Entry 8VYM (electron microscopy, 3.40 A resolution); this record covers chains D and E of the 11 polymer chains in the assembly.

Chain D:
Name: 1G2 Fab Heavy Chain
From: Homo sapiens
Notes: antibody fragment or engineered binder
Chain sequence (224 residues; row label = number of the first residue in the row; a row labelled like 35A-35B holds insertion residues (35A, then the next letters in order)):
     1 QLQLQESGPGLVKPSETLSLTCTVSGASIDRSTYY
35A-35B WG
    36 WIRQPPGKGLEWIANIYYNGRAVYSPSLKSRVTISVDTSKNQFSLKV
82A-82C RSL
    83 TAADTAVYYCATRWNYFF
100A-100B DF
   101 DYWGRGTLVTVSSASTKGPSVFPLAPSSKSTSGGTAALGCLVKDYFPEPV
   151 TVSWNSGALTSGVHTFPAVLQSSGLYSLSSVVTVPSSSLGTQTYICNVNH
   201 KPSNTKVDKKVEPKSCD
Unresolved in the structure: 112-217
Cystine bridges: Cys22-Cys92

Chain E:
Name: 1G2 Fab Light Chain
From: Homo sapiens
Notes: antibody fragment or engineered binder
Chain sequence (214 residues; numbered 1 to 213 plus 2 insertion-coded residues; 1 number in that range is skipped by the numbering (no residue carries it; nothing is unmodelled there); the number before each row is that of its first residue; a row labelled like 27A-27B holds insertion residues (27A, then the next letters in order)):
     1 QSVLTQPPS
    11 ASGTPGQRVTISCSGSS
27A-27B SN
    28 IETNYVSWYQQFPGTAPKLLIYRNNQRPSGVPDRFSGSKSGTSASLAISG
    78 LRSEDEAEYYCGTWDDNSWVFGGGTKLTVLGQPKAAPSVTLFPPSSEELQ
   128 ANKATLVCLISDFYPGAVTVAWKADSSPVKAGVETTTPSKQSNNKYAASS
   178 YLSLTPEQWKSHRSYSCQVTHEGSTVEKTVAPTECS
Unresolved in the structure: 1, 107-213
Cystine bridges: Cys23-Cys88

How chain D and chain E interact:
Contacting residue pairs - 31 pairs, chain D then chain E:
  Tyr35(D) with Trp91(E)
  Ile37(D) with Phe98(E), hydrophobic
  Gln39(D) with Gln38(E), hydrogen bond; Tyr87(E), hydrogen bond
  Gly42(D) with Lys103(E)
  Lys43(D) with Tyr87(E), hydrogen bond (backbone-side chain)
  Gly44(D) with Tyr87(E); Gly100(E)
  Leu45(D) with Pro44(E), hydrophobic; Tyr87(E); Phe98(E), hydrophobic
  Trp47(D) with Asn94(E); Ser95(E); Trp96(E)
  Asn50(D) with Trp91(E)
  Val58(D) with Asn94(E)
  Tyr91(D) with Gln38(E); Thr42(E); Ala43(E), hydrophobic
  Phe99(D) with Tyr49(E), hydrophobic; Arg50(E)
  Phe100(D) with Leu46(E), hydrophobic; Tyr49(E), hydrophobic; Pro55(E), hydrophobic
  Asp100A(D) with Trp91(E), hydrogen bond; Trp96(E)
  Phe100B(D) with Tyr36(E); Leu46(E); Trp96(E), hydrophobic
  Trp103(D) with Pro44(E); Phe98(E), hydrophobic
Other interface residues (no listed pair), chain D (18 interface residues in all): Pro61, Gly104
Other interface residues (no listed pair), chain E (18 interface residues in all): Glu85

Overview:
Chain D and chain E each contribute 18 residues to their interface, with 4 hydrogen bonds. Polar contacts
include Gln39(D)-Gln38(E), Gln39(D)-Tyr87(E) and Lys43(D)-Tyr87(E).
Here chain D is 1G2 Fab Heavy Chain and chain E is 1G2 Fab Light Chain, both from Homo sapiens. Entry 8VYM
(Soluble ectodomain of human cytomegalovirus (HCMV) glycoprotein B (gB) in the postfusion conformation in
complex with ...) was determined by electron microscopy together with 8VYN from the same study.
